Entry 7EC3 (X-ray diffraction, 2.50 A resolution); this record covers chains A and C of the 4 polymer chains in the assembly.

Chain A (and C):
Molecule: Glycosyl transferase, group 1 family protein
Organism: Staphylococcus aureus (strain USA300)
Notes: chain C of this document is another copy of the same molecule, construct and numbering; everything in this record applies to it too
UniProtKB: A0A0H2XGN0 (A0A0H2XGN0_STAA3); numbering as in UniProt (aligned over 1-496)
Amino-acid sequence (505 residues; each row starts with the number of its first residue; numbering starts at 0):
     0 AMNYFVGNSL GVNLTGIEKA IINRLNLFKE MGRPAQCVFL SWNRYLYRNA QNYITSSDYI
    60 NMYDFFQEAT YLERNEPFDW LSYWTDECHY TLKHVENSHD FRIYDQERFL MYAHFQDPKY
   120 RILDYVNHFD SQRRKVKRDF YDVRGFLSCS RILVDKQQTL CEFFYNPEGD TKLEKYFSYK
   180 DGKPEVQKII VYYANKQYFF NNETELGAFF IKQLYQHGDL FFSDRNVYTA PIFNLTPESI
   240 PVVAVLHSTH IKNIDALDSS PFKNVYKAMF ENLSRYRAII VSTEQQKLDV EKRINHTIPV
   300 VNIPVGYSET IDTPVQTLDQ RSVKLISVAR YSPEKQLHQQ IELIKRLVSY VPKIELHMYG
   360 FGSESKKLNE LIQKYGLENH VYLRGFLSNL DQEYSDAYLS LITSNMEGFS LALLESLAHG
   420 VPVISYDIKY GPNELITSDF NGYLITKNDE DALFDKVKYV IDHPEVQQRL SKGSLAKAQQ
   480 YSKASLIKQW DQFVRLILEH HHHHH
Not modelled in the structure: 500-504
Construct notes: expression tag (0, 497-504)
Small-molecule neighbours:
  - N-acetylglucosamine (NAG; 2-acetamido-2-deoxy-beta-D-glucopyranose), molecule 1: Gly15, Ile16, Ala19, His246, Ser247, Val304, Arg329, Glu333, Lys334, Met405, Glu406, Gly407, Phe408, Ser409, Leu410
  - N-acetylglucosamine (NAG), molecule 2: Val94, Asn96, Ser97, Asp99, Tyr111
  - N-acetylglucosamine (NAG), molecule 3: Arg101, Tyr103, Arg132
  - UDP (uridine-5'-diphosphate): Leu13, Gly15, Lys18, Val327, Arg329, Lys334, Tyr358, Gly359, Gly384, Phe385, Leu386, Ser387, Leu389, Glu406, Ser409, Leu410, Ala411, Glu414
What the authors report for this chain:
  - catalytic residues: Arg329, Lys334 (proposed by the authors, not directly observed)

Chain A / chain C interface:
Contacting residue pairs (46; chain A residue first):
  Tyr89(A) - Gln196(C)
  Tyr89(A) - Phe198(C)
  Arg107(A) - Asn200(C)
  Arg107(A) - Glu204(C)  salt bridge
  Leu109(A) - Phe198(C)  hydrophobic
  Phe128(A) - Lys187(C)  hydrogen bond (backbone-side chain)
  Asp129(A) - Gln186(C)
  Asp129(A) - Lys187(C)
  Ser130(A) - Gln186(C)  hydrogen bond (backbone-backbone)
  Ser130(A) - Asn200(C)
  Gln131(A) - Gln186(C)
  Arg133(A) - Ser177(C)  hydrogen bond
  Arg133(A) - Gln186(C)  hydrogen bond
  Val135(A) - Tyr175(C)  hydrophobic
  Lys136(A) - Glu173(C)  salt bridge
  Lys136(A) - Tyr175(C)
  Lys136(A) - Tyr191(C)
  Ile151(A) - Leu159(C)  hydrophobic
  Val153(A) - Val153(C)  hydrophobic
  Val153(A) - Leu159(C)  hydrophobic
  Leu159(A) - Ile151(C)  hydrophobic
  Leu159(A) - Leu152(C)
  Leu159(A) - Val153(C)  hydrophobic
  Leu159(A) - Leu159(C)  hydrophobic
  Cys160(A) - Ile151(C)  hydrophobic
  Phe162(A) - Phe162(C)  hydrophobic
  Glu173(A) - Lys136(C)  salt bridge
  Tyr175(A) - Val135(C)  hydrophobic
  Tyr175(A) - Lys136(C)
  Ser177(A) - Arg133(C)  hydrogen bond
  Gln186(A) - Asp129(C)
  Gln186(A) - Ser130(C)  hydrogen bond (backbone-backbone)
  Gln186(A) - Gln131(C)
  Gln186(A) - Arg133(C)  hydrogen bond
  Lys187(A) - Leu109(C)
  Lys187(A) - Phe128(C)  hydrogen bond (side chain-backbone)
  Lys187(A) - Asp129(C)
  Tyr191(A) - Lys136(C)
  Gln196(A) - Tyr89(C)
  Gln196(A) - His127(C)
  Phe198(A) - Tyr89(C)
  Phe198(A) - Leu109(C)  hydrophobic
  Phe198(A) - His127(C)
  Asn200(A) - Arg107(C)
  Asn200(A) - Ser130(C)
  Glu204(A) - Arg107(C)  salt bridge
Also at the interface, not in a pair above, chain A (31 interface residues in all): Glu86, Met110, His127, Leu152, Asp169, Ile189
Also at the interface, not in a pair above, chain C (32 interface residues in all): Met110, Cys160, Asp169, Ile189, Lys195, Phe199

In short:
31 residues of chain A and 32 residues of chain C are in contact; the contacts include 8 hydrogen bonds and 4
salt bridges. Among the polar pairs are Arg107(A)-Glu204(C), Lys136(A)-Glu173(C) and Phe128(A)-Lys187(C).
Ligands of chain A: UDP and 3 copies of N-acetylglucosamine. From the paper: catalytic residues Arg329(A) and
Lys334(A).
Chain A and chain C are both Glycosyl transferase, group 1 family protein (Staphylococcus aureus (strain
USA300)); the structure, Crystal structure of SdgB (complexed with UDP, GlcNAc, and Glycosylated peptide), was
determined by X-ray diffraction (same publication as 7VFL and 7VFM).
